6Q0Z - chain A; structure by X-ray diffraction, 1.75 A resolution.

# Chain A
Name: Hdac6 protein
Source organism: Danio rerio
Notes: fragment: catalytic domain 2
Reference sequence: A7YT55 (A7YT55_DANRE); residues 442-798 here correspond to UniProt positions 290-646 (UniProt number = residue number - 152)
Sequence (357 residues; numbered 442 to 798; the number before each row is that of its first residue):
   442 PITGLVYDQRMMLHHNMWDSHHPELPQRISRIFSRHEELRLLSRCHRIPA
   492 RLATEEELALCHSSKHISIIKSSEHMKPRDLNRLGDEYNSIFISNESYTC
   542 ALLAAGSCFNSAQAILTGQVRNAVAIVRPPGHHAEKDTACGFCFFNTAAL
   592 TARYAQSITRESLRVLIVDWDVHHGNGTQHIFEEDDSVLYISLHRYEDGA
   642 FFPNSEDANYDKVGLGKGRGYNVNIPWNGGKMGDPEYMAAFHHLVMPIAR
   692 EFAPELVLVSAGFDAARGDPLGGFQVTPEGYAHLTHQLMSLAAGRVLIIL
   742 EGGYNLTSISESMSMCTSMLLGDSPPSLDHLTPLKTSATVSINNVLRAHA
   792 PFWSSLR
Unresolved in the structure: 770-772
Ion coordination: K+ site 1: Asp610, Asp612, His614, Ser633, Leu634; Zn2+: Asp612, His614, Asp705 (together with P7V); K+ site 2: Phe623, Asp626, Val629, Tyr662
Ligand contacts: P7V: Ser531, His573, His574, Gly582, Phe583, Asp612, Val613, His614, Phe643, Asp705, Leu712, Gly743, Tyr745
From the paper describing this entry:
  - binding site for the ligand P7V: Phe583, Phe643
  - specificity-determining residues: Ser531 (citing earlier work)

# Overview
Bound to chain A: P7V. Asp610, Asp612, His614, Ser633 and Leu634 coordinate K+ site 1. Asp612, His614 and
Asp705 coordinate Zn2+. The paper reports a binding site for the ligand P7V at Phe583 and Phe643; the
specificity determinant Ser531.
Chain A is Hdac6 protein (Danio rerio); the structure, Crystal structure of Danio rerio histone deacetylase 6
catalytic domain 2 complexed with JS28, was determined by X-ray diffraction together with 6PZO, 6PZR, 6PZS and
6PZU from the same study.
